PDB entry 8S0E | electron microscopy, 3.80 A resolution | chains D and E of the 15 polymer chains in the assembly

Chain D:
Protein: Origin recognition complex subunit 4
From: Homo sapiens
UniProt: O43929 (ORC4_HUMAN); residue numbers follow UniProt; this construct covers 1-436
Sequence (436 residues; numbered 1 to 436; the number before each row is that of its first residue):
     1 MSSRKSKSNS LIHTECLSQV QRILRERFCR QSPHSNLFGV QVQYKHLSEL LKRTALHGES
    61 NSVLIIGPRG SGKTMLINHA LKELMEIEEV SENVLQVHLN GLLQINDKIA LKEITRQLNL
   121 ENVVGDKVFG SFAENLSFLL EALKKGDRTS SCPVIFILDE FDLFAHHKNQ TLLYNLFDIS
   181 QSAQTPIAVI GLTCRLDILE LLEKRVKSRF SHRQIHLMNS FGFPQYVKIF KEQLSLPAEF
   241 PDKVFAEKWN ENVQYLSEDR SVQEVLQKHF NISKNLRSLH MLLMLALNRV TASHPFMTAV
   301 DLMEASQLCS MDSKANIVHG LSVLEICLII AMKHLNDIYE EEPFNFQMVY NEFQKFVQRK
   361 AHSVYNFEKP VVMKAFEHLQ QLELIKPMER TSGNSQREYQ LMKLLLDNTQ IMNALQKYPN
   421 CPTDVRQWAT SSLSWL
Not modelled in the structure: 1-12, 140-152, 432-436
Swiss-Prot annotation at these positions:
  - binding site (ATP): G67 to T74
  - modified residue: K7 (N6-methyllysine)

Chain E:
Protein: Origin recognition complex subunit 5
From: Homo sapiens
UniProt: O43913 (ORC5_HUMAN); residues 1-435 here = UniProt positions 1-435
Sequence (435 residues; each row starts with the number of its first residue):
     1 MPHLENVVLC RESQVSILQS LFGERHHFSF PSIFIYGHTA SGKTYVTQTL LKTLELPHVF
    61 VNCVECFTLR LLLEQILNKL NHLSSSEDGC STEITCETFN DFVRLFKQVT TAENLKDQTV
   121 YIVLDKAEYL RDMEANLLPG FLRLQELADR NVTVLFLSEI VWEKFRPNTG CFEPFVLYFP
   181 DYSIGNLQKI LSHDHPPEYS ADFYAAYINI LLGVFYTVCR DLKELRHLAV LNFPKYCEPV
   241 VKGEASERDT RKLWRNIEPH LKKAMQTVYL REISSSQWEK LQKDDTDPGQ LKGLSAHTHV
   301 ELPYYSKFIL IAAYLASYNP ARTDKRFFLK HHGKIKKTNF LKKHEKTSNH LLGPKPFPLD
   361 RLLAILYSIV DSRVAPTANI FSQITSLVTL QLLTLVGHDD QLDGPKYKCT VSLDFIRAIA
   421 RTVNFDIIKY LYDFL
Not modelled in the structure: 1-6, 85-92, 244-247, 272-300, 333-356
Swiss-Prot annotation at these positions:
  - binding site (ATP): G37 to T44

Chain D / chain E interface:
Pairs across the interface (44):
  S18(D) with H27(E), hydrogen bond (backbone-side chain)
  R22(D) with H27(E)
  R25(D) with S20(E), hydrogen bond (side chain-backbone); L21(E), hydrogen bond (side chain-backbone); F28(E), hydrogen bond (side chain-backbone); S29(E)
  C29(D) with S29(E), hydrogen bond (side chain-backbone)
  R30(D) with F28(E); D149(E)
  Q31(D) with E146(E); F172(E)
  R69(D) with T169(E), hydrogen bond (side chain-backbone); G170(E), hydrogen bond (side chain-backbone)
  L102(D) with N136(E), hydrogen bond (backbone-side chain)
  L103(D) with N100(E); L147(E), hydrophobic
  I105(D) with N136(E)
  E113(D) with N100(E), hydrogen bond
  R277(D) with F172(E)
  M281(D) with E173(E)
  M284(D) with F30(E), hydrophobic
  L285(D) with F30(E), hydrophobic; F175(E), hydrophobic
  N288(D) with S20(E); L21(E), hydrogen bond (side chain-backbone)
  S313(D) with Y36(E), hydrogen bond; V161(E)
  N316(D) with Y178(E), hydrogen bond
  I317(D) with H38(E), hydrogen bond (backbone-side chain); V161(E), hydrophobic
  G320(D) with H38(E), hydrogen bond (backbone-side chain); D181(E); R220(E)
  L321(D) with R220(E), hydrogen bond (backbone-side chain)
  S322(D) with R220(E)
  V323(D) with T217(E)
  F367(D) with V218(E), hydrophobic
  P370(D) with L270(E), hydrophobic
  H378(D) with T39(E)
  E383(D) with R131(E), salt bridge; K164(E), hydrogen bond (backbone-side chain)
  G393(D) with T394(E)
  N394(D) with T394(E)
  Q396(D) with T410(E)
Also at the interface, not in a pair above, chain D (45 interface residues in all): Q21, E26, N100, Q104, R116, E160, L308, M311, K314, L324, V371, K374, Q381, L382, Y399
Also at the interface, not in a pair above, chain E (46 interface residues in all): I17, F22, G23, H26, P31, V103, R104, P139, R143, I160, P174, V268, Y269, Y318, L395, K408

Overview:
Chain D and chain E form an interface of 45 and 46 residues respectively; the contacts include 16 hydrogen
bonds and 1 salt bridge. Polar pairs include E383(D)-R131(E), S18(D)-H27(E) and R25(D)-S20(E). From UniProt: 8
ATP-binding residues on chain D; 8 ATP-binding residues on chain E.
Chain D is Origin recognition complex subunit 4 and chain E is Origin recognition complex subunit 5, both from
Homo sapiens; the structure, H. sapiens OCCM bound to double stranded DNA, was determined by electron
microscopy (same publication as 8S09, 8S0A, 8S0B, 8S0C, 8S0D and 8S0F).
